1O95 - chains A and E of the 6 polymer chains in the assembly; structure by X-ray diffraction, 3.70 A resolution.

# Chain A
Name: Trimethylamine dehydrogenase
From: Methylophilus methylotrophus
Notes: EC 1.5.99.7
UniProtKB: P16099 (DHTM_METME); residues 1-729 here = UniProt positions 1-729
Chain sequence (729 residues; numbered 1 to 729; the number before each row is that of its first residue):
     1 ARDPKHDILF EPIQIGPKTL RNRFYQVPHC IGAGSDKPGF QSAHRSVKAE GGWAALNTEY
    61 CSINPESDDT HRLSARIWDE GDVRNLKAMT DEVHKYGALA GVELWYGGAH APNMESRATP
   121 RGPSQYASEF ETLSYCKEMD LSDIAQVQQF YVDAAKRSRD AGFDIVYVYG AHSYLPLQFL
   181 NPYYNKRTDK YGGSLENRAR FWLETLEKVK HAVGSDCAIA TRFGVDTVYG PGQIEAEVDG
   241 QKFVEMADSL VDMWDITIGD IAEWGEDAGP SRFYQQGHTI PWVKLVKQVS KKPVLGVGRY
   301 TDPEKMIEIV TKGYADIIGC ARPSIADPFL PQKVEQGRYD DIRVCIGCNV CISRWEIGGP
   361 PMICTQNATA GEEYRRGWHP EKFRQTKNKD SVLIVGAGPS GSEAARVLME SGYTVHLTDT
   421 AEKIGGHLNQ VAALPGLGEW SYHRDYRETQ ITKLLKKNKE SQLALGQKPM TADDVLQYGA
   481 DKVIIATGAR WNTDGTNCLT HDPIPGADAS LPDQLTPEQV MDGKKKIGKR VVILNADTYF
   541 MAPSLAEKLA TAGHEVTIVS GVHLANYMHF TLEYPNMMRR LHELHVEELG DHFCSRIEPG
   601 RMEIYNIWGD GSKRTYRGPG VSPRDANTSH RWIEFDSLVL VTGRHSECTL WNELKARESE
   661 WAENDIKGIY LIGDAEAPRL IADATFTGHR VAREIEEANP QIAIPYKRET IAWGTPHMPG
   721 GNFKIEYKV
Covalently attached groups: flavin mononucleotide (FMN) linked to Cys30
Metal / ion sites: 4Fe-4S cluster Fe: Cys345, Cys348, Cys351, Cys364
Residues lining bound ligands:
  - ADP (adenosine-5'-diphosphate): Val395, Gly396, Ala397, Gly398, Pro399, Ser400, Thr418, Asp419, Thr420, Ala421, Gly425, Gly426, His427, Pro469, Met470, Ala486, Thr487, Gly488, Ala489, Leu650, Gly673, Asp674, Ala684
  - FMN (flavin mononucleotide): Val27, Pro28, His29, Glu59, Tyr60, Glu103, Tyr169, His172, Arg222, Thr257, Trp264, Asp267, Ala268, Val297, Gly298, Arg299, Gly319, Cys320, Ala321, Arg322, Pro323, Ile325, Cys351, Ile352
  - 4Fe-4S cluster (SF4): Arg322, Ile325, Ala326, Cys345, Ile346, Gly347, Cys348, Asn349, Val350, Cys351, Cys364, Thr365, Gln366

# Chain E
Name: Electron transfer flavoprotein beta-subunit
From: Methylophilus methylotrophus
UniProtKB: P53570 (ETFB_METME); residues 1-264 here = UniProt positions 1-264
Chain sequence (264 residues; row label = number of the first residue in the row):
     1 MKILVAVKQT AALEEDFEIR EDGMDVDEDF MMYDLNEWDD FSLEEAMKIK ESSDTDVEVV
    61 VVSVGPDRVD ESLRKCLAKG ADRAVRVWDD AAEGSDAIVV GRILTEVIKK EAPDMVFAGV
   121 QSSDQAYAST GISVASYLNW PHAAVVADLQ YKPGDNKAVI RRELEGGMLQ EVEINCPAVL
   181 TIQLGINKPR YASLRGIKQA ATKPIEEVSL ADIGLSANDV GAAQSMSRVR RMYIPEKGRA
   241 TMIEGTISEQ AAKIIQIINE FKGA
Disordered / not traced: 237-264
Curated features (UniProtKB/Swiss-Prot):
  - binding site (AMP): Ala6, Asn36 to Asp39, Val64, Gly119 to Ser122, Tyr127 to Thr130
Residues lining bound ligands: adenosine monophosphate (AMP): Ala6, Val7, Lys8, Asn36, Asp39, Val62, Ser63, Val64, Val100, Leu104, Ala118, Gly119, Val120, Gln121, Ser122, Ala126, Tyr127, Ala128, Ser129, Thr130, Gly131

# How chain A and chain E interact
Residue-residue contacts (20):
  Ala1(A) with Asp16(E), hydrogen bond (backbone-side chain)
  Ser391(A) with Leu194(E)
  Thr414(A) with Leu194(E)
  His416(A) with Ala192(E); Leu194(E); Ile197(E)
  Lys456(A) with Met32(E)
  Gln462(A) with Ala192(E), hydrogen bond (side chain-backbone)
  Ala464(A) with Tyr191(E), hydrophobic
  Gly466(A) with Lys188(E), hydrogen bond (backbone-side chain)
  Gln467(A) with Tyr191(E)
  Leu476(A) with Arg195(E)
  Gln477(A) with Arg195(E)
  Tyr478(A) with Ser193(E); Leu194(E), hydrogen bond (backbone-backbone); Arg195(E), hydrogen bond (backbone-backbone)
  Gly479(A) with Leu194(E); Arg195(E)
  Ala480(A) with Leu194(E), hydrophobic
  Asn664(A) with Arg195(E), hydrogen bond (backbone-side chain)
Interface residues without a listed pair, chain A (21 interface residues in all): Val392, Lys459, Glu460, Leu463, Leu465, Asp665
Interface residues without a listed pair, chain E (10 interface residues in all): Lys75

# Overview
21 residues of chain A and 10 residues of chain E are in contact, with 6 hydrogen bonds. Among the polar pairs
are Ala1(A)-Asp16(E), Gln462(A)-Ala192(E) and Gly466(A)-Lys188(E). Ligands of chain A: ADP and 4Fe-4S cluster.
Chain E binds adenosine monophosphate.
Chain A is Trimethylamine dehydrogenase and chain E is Electron transfer flavoprotein beta-subunit, both from
Methylophilus methylotrophus; the structure, Ternary complex between trimethylamine dehydrogenase and electron
transferring flavoprotein, was determined by X-ray diffraction, deposited together with 1O96 and 1O97.
